Entry 1MW3 (X-ray diffraction, 2.00 A resolution); this record covers chain A.

Chain A:
Name: amylosucrase
Organism: Neisseria polysaccharea
Notes: EC 2.4.1.4
UniProt: Q9ZEU2 (Q9ZEU2_NEIPO); residues 5-628 here correspond to UniProt positions 13-636 (UniProt number = residue number + 8)
Amino-acid sequence (628 residues; numbered 1 to 628; the number before each row is that of its first residue):
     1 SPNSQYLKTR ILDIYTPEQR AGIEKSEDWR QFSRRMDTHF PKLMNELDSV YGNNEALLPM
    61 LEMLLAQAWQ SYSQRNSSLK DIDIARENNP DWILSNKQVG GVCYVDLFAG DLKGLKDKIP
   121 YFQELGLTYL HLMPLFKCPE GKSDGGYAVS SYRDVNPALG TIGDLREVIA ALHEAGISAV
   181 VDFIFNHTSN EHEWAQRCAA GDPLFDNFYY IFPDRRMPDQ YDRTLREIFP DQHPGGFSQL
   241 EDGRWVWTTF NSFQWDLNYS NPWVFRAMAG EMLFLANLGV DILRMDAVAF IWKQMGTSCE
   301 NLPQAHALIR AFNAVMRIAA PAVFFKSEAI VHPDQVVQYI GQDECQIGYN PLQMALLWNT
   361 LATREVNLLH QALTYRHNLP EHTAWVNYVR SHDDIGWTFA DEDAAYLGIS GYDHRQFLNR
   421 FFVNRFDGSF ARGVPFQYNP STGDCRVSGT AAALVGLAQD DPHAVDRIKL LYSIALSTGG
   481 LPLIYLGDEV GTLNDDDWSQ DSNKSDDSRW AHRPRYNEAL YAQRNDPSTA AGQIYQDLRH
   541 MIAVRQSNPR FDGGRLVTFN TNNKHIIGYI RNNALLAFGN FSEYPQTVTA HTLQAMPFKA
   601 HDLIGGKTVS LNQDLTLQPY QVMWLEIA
Sequence notes: cloning artifact (1-4)
Swiss-Prot annotation at these positions:
  - active site: Asp286 (Nucleophile), Glu328 (Proton donor)
  - binding site (substrate): Asp144, His187, Gln254, Arg284, His392, Asp393, Arg509
  - site: Asp444 (Transition state stabilizer)

In short:
Curated annotation (UniProt) lists active-site residues Asp286 and Glu328 and 7 substrate-binding residues.
Chain A is amylosucrase (Neisseria polysaccharea); the structure, Amylosucrase soaked with 1M sucrose, was
determined by X-ray diffraction together with 1MVY, 1MW0, 1MW1 and 1MW2 from the same study.
